8G81 - chains A and B of the 4 polymer chains in the assembly; structure by electron microscopy, 3.22 A resolution.

Chain A (and B):
Name: Neuroligin-2
Organism: Mus musculus
Notes: chain B of this document is another copy of the same molecule, construct and numbering; everything in this record applies to it too
Reference sequence: Q62888 (NLGN2_RAT), isoform Q62888-2; the author numbering skips numbers that UniProt does not, so the offset changes along the chain: 14-150 = UniProt 14-150; 168-836 = UniProt 151-819
Sequence (870 residues; row label = number of the first residue in the row; note: 17 numbers in that range are skipped by the numbering (no residue carries them; nothing is unmodelled there); numbers below 1 keep their minus sign (Met-41 is residue -41)):
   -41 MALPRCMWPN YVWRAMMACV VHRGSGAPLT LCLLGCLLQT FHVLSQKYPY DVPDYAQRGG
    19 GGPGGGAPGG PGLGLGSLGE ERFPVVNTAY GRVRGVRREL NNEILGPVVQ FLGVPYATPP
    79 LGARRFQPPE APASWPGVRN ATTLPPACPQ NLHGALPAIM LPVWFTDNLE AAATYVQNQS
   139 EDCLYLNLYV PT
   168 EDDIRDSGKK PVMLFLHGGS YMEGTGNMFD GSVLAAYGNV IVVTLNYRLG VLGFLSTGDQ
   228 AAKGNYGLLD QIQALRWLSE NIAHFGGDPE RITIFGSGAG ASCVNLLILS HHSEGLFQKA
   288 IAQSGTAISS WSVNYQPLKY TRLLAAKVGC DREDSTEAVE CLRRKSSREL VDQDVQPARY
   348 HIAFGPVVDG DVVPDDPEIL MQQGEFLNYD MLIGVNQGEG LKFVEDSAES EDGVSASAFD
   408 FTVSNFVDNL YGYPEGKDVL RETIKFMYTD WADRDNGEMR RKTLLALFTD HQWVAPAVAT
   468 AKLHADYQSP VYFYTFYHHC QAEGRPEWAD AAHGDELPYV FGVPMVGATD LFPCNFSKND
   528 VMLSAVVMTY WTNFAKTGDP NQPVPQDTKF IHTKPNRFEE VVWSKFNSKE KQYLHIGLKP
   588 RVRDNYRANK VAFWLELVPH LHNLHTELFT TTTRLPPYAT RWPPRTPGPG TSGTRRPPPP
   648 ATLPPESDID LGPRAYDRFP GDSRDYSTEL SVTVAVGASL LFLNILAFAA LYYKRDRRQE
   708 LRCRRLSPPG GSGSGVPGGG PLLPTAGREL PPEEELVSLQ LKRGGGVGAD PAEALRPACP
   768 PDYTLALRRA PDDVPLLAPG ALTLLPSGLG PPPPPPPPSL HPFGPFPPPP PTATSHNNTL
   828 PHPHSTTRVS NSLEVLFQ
Unresolved in the structure: -41 to 39, 168-173, 556-562, 609-845
Differences from the reference sequence: initiating methionine (-41); expression tag (-40 to 13, 837-845); conflict Val210 (Ala193 in Q62888)
UniProt features mapped onto this chain:
  - glycosylation (N-linked (GlcNAc...) asparagine): Asn98, Asn136
Disulfides: Cys106-Cys141, Cys317-Cys328
Covalent attachments: N-acetylglucosamine (NAG) linked to Asn98, Asn522

Interface between chain A and chain B:
Residue-residue contacts (26):
  Val426(A) - Val426(B)  hydrophobic
  Glu429(A) - His607(B)  salt bridge
  Phe433(A) - Met434(B)  hydrophobic
  Phe433(A) - Asn596(B)
  Phe433(A) - Phe600(B)  hydrophobic
  Phe433(A) - Leu604(B)  hydrophobic
  Met434(A) - Phe433(B)  hydrophobic
  Met434(A) - Met434(B)  hydrophobic
  Trp438(A) - Ala595(B)
  Trp438(A) - Asn596(B)
  Trp438(A) - Ala599(B)  hydrophobic
  Trp438(A) - Glu603(B)
  Arg441(A) - Lys578(B)
  Arg441(A) - Glu603(B)  salt bridge
  Asn592(A) - Ala439(B)
  Ala595(A) - Trp438(B)
  Ala595(A) - Ala439(B)
  Asn596(A) - Phe433(B)
  Asn596(A) - Trp438(B)
  Ala599(A) - Trp438(B)  hydrophobic
  Phe600(A) - Phe433(B)  hydrophobic
  Glu603(A) - Trp438(B)
  Glu603(A) - Arg441(B)  salt bridge
  Leu604(A) - Phe433(B)  hydrophobic
  His607(A) - Glu429(B)  salt bridge
  Leu608(A) - Val426(B)  hydrophobic
Also at the interface, not in a pair above, chain A (18 interface residues in all): Thr430, Ala439, Lys578
Also at the interface, not in a pair above, chain B (18 interface residues in all): Thr430, Asn592, Leu608

Overview:
Chain A and chain B each contribute 18 residues to their interface; the contacts include 4 salt bridges. Polar
pairs include Glu429(A)-His607(B) and Arg441(A)-Glu603(B). Covalently linked N-acetylglucosamine: at Asn98(A)
and Asn522(A).
Chain A and chain B are both Neuroligin-2 (Mus musculus); the structure, Cryo-EM structure of full length
Neuroligin-2 from Mouse bound to two Neurexin-1 Beta conformation three, was determined by electron
microscopy.
